PDB entry 1WRQ | X-ray diffraction, 2.20 A resolution | chains C and A of the 4 polymer chains in the assembly

[Chain C]
Molecule: 7-nt RNA strand
Sequence (7 nucleotides; row label = number of the first residue in the row):
     1 UUUAGUU

[Chain A]
Protein: Hut operon positive regulatory protein
From: Bacillus subtilis
UniProtKB: P10943 (HUTP_BACSU); residues 2-148 here correspond to UniProt positions 1-147 (UniProt number = residue number - 1)
Amino-acid sequence (147 residues; numbered 2 to 148; the number before each row is that of its first residue):
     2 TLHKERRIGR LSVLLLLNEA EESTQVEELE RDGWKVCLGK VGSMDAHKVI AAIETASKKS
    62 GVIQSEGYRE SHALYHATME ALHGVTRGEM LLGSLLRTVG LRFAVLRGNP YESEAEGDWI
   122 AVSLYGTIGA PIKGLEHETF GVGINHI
Unresolved in the structure: 20-23
Sequence notes: engineered mutation Ile51 (Val50 in P10943)

[Chain C / chain A interface]
Residue-residue contacts (32; chain C residue first):
  U1(C) with Lys41(A), sugar contact; Ala53(A), sugar contact; Thr56(A), base contact; Ala57(A), base contact; Lys60(A), base contact
  U2(C) with Lys41(A), sugar contact
  U3(C) with Lys41(A), sugar contact; Val42(A), hydrogen bond to the sugar; Gly43(A), hydrogen bond to the sugar; Gly101(A), base contact; Leu102(A), base contact; Arg103(A), base contact
  A4(C) with Gly43(A), sugar contact; Ser44(A), hydrogen bond to the sugar; Met45(A), sugar contact; Thr99(A), hydrogen bond to the sugar; Val100(A), hydrogen bond to the base; Gly101(A), hydrogen bond to the base; Thr128(A), hydrogen bond to the base; Glu137(A), hydrogen bond to the base
  G5(C) with Met45(A), sugar contact; Thr99(A), base contact; Ala131(A), hydrogen bond to the base; Pro132(A), hydrogen bond to the sugar; Ile133(A), hydrogen bond to the base; Lys134(A), base contact; Glu137(A), hydrogen bond to the base
  U6(C) with Pro132(A), sugar contact; Ile133(A), base contact
  U7(C) with Ala131(A), base contact; Pro132(A), base contact; Ile133(A), base contact
Other interface residues (no listed pair), chain A (24 interface residues in all): Ala52, Leu97, Gly135, Leu136

[Overview]
The interface between chain C and chain A involves 7 residues on one side and 24 on the other; the contacts
include 12 hydrogen bonds. Polar contacts include A4(C)-Val100(A), A4(C)-Gly101(A) and A4(C)-Thr128(A).
Here chain C is a 7-nt RNA strand and chain A is Hut operon positive regulatory protein (Bacillus subtilis).
Entry 1WRQ (Crystal Structure of HutP-Antitermination complex) was determined by X-ray diffraction.
